5LBD - chain A; structure by X-ray diffraction, 1.50 A resolution.

[Chain A]
Molecule: Copper-transporting ATPase PAA1, chloroplastic
From: Arabidopsis thaliana
Notes: EC 3.6.3.54
Reference sequence: Q9SZC9 (HMA6_ARATH); numbering as in UniProt (aligned over 607-734)
Sequence (131 residues; each row starts with the number of its first residue):
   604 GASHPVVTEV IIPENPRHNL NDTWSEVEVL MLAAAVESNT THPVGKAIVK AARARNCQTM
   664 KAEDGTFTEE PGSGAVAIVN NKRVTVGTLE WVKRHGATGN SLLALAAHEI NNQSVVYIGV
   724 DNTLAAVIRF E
Disordered / not traced: 604-605, 617-625, 712-716
Sequence notes: expression tag (604-606); engineered mutation Ala709 (Glu in Q9SZC9), Ala710 (Glu in Q9SZC9)
Modified / non-standard residues: Mse634 (selenomethionine; parent Met); Mse663 (selenomethionine; parent Met)
What the authors report for this chain:
  - conformationally variable residues (order/disorder transition, side-chain flip): Glu617 to Asp625, His645, Glu712 to Gln716
  - contacts within the chain: His645-Glu672, Glu673-Arg697 (salt bridge)

[In short]
The paper reports conformational variability at Glu617, His645 and Glu712; contacts within the chain involving
Glu672, His645 and Glu673 among others.
Chain A is Copper-transporting ATPase PAA1, chloroplastic (Arabidopsis thaliana); the structure, Crystal
structure of the N-domain of HMA6, a copper-transporting P-type ATPase, was determined by X-ray diffraction,
deposited together with 5LBK.
